5A21 - chains C and E of the 8 polymer chains in the assembly; structure by electron microscopy, 7.20 A resolution (low resolution: residue-level contacts below are approximate; hydrogen-bond / salt-bridge calls are withheld).

[Chain C]
Protein: 15 protein
From: Bacillus phage SPP1
Reference sequence: Q38584 (Q38584_BPSPP); residues 1-102 here = UniProt positions 1-102
Sequence (102 residues; numbered 1 to 102; the number before each row is that of its first residue):
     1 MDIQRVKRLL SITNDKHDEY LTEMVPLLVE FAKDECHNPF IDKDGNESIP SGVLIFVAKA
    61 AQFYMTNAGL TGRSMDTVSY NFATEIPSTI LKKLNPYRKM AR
Not modelled in the structure: 1-3

[Chain E]
Protein: Head completion protein GP16
From: Bacillus phage SPP1
Reference sequence: O48446 (O48446_BPSPP); residues 1-109 here = UniProt positions 1-109
Sequence (109 residues; row label = number of the first residue in the row):
     1 MYEEFRDVIT FQSYVEQSNG EGGKTYKWVD EFTAAAHVQP ISQEEYYKAQ QLQTPIGYNI
    61 YTPYDDRIDK KMRVIYRGKI VTFIGDPVDL SGLQEITRIK GKEDGAYVG
Differences from the reference sequence: conflict Arg6 (Pro in O48446)

[Chain C / chain E interface]
Pairs across the interface - 40 pairs, chain C then chain E:
  Gln4(C) with Met1(E); Tyr2(E); Glu3(E); Tyr61(E); Pro63(E)
  Arg5(C) with Met1(E); Tyr2(E); Glu3(E); Pro63(E)
  Val6(C) with Glu3(E); Glu4(E)
  Lys7(C) with Glu4(E); Ala35(E); Pro63(E); Asp65(E); Gln94(E)
  Arg8(C) with Tyr61(E); Leu93(E); Gln94(E)
  Leu10(C) with Gln94(E)
  Ser11(C) with Leu93(E); Gln94(E)
  Ile12(C) with Leu93(E)
  Thr13(C) with Leu93(E)
  Lys16(C) with Tyr64(E)
  Met65(C) with Leu93(E)
  Gly69(C) with Leu93(E)
  Leu70(C) with Asp89(E); Leu90(E); Ser91(E); Gly92(E); Leu93(E); Ile96(E)
  Thr71(C) with Tyr61(E); Ser91(E); Gly92(E); Leu93(E)
  Gly72(C) with Ser91(E)
  Arg73(C) with Leu90(E); Ser91(E)
Also at the interface, not in a pair above, chain C (17 interface residues in all): Met75
Also at the interface, not in a pair above, chain E (19 interface residues in all): Phe5, His37, Arg98

[Summary]
The interface between chain C and chain E involves 17 residues on one side and 19 on the other.
Chain C is 15 protein and chain E is Head completion protein GP16, both from Bacillus phage SPP1; the
structure, Structure of bacteriophage SPP1 head-to-tail interface without DNA and tape measure protein, was
determined by electron microscopy (same publication as 5A20).
